9GA4 - chains B and E of the 6 polymer chains in the assembly; structure by electron microscopy, 3.70 A resolution.

[Chain B]
Name: UvrABC system protein A
From: Mycobacterium tuberculosis
UniProtKB: P9WQK7 (UVRA_MYCTU); residue numbers follow UniProt; this construct covers 1-972
Chain sequence (993 residues; numbered -20 to 972; the number before each row is that of its first residue; numbers below 1 keep their minus sign (Met-20 is residue -20)):
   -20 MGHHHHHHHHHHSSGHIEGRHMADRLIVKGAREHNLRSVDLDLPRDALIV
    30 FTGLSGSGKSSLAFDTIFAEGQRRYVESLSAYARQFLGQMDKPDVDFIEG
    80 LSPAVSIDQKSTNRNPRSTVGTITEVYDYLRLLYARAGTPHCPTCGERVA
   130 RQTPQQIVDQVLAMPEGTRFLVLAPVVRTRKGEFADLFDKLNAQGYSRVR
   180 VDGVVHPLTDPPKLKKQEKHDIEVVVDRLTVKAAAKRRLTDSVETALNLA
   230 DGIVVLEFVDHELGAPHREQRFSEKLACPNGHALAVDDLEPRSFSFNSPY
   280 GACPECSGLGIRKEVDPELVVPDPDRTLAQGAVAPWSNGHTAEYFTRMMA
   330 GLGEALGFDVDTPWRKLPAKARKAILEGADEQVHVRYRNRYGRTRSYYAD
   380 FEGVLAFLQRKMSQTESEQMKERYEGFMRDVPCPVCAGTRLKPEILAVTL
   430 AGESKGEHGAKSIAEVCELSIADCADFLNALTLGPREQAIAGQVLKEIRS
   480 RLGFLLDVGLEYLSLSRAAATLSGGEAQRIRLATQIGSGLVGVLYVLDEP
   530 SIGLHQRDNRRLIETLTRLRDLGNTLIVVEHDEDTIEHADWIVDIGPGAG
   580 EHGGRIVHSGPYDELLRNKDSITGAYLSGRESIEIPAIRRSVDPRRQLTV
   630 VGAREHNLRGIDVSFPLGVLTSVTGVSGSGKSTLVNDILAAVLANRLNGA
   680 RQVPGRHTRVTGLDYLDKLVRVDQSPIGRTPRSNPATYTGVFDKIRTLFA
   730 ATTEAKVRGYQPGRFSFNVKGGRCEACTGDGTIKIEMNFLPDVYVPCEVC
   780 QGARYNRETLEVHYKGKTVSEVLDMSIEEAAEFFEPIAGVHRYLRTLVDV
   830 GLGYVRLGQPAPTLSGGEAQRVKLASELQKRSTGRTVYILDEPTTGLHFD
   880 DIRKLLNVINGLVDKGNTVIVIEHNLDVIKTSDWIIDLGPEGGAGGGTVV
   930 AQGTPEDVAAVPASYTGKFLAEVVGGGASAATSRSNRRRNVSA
Not modelled in the structure: -20 to 0, 61-74, 122-132, 252-266, 954-972
Construct notes: initiating methionine (-20); expression tag (-19 to 0)
Metal / ion sites: Zn2+ site 1: Cys282, Cys285, Cys412, Cys415; Zn2+ site 2: Cys753, Cys756, Cys776, Cys779

[Chain E]
Molecule: 42-nt DNA strand
Sequence (42 nucleotides; each row starts with the number of its first residue; a row labelled like 24A-24E holds insertion residues (24A, then the next letters in order)):
     1 TAGTCACATCAGTGATCAGTGGTT
24A-24E CCGGA
    25 ACCACTGATCACT
Not modelled in the structure: 24A-24E

[How chain B and chain E interact]
Pairs across the interface - 17 pairs, chain B then chain E:
  Lys89(B) - DG21(E)  hydrogen bond to the sugar
  Asn677(B) - DT13(E)  phosphate contact
  Asn677(B) - DG14(E)  phosphate contact
  Gly678(B) - DG14(E)  phosphate contact
  Ala679(B) - DG14(E)  hydrogen bond to the phosphate
  Lys697(B) - DT13(E)  sugar contact
  Leu698(B) - DT13(E)  phosphate contact
  Arg711(B) - DG19(E)  sugar contact
  Arg711(B) - DT20(E)  salt bridge to the phosphate
  Lys723(B) - DC10(E)  phosphate contact
  Arg821(B) - DC10(E)  phosphate contact
  Arg821(B) - DA11(E)  salt bridge to the phosphate
  Tyr822(B) - DG12(E)  phosphate contact
  Glu856(B) - DA11(E)  sugar contact
  Glu856(B) - DG12(E)  phosphate contact
  Lys859(B) - DA11(E)  hydrogen bond to the sugar
  Lys859(B) - DG12(E)  sugar contact
Also at the interface, not in a pair above, chain B (14 interface residues in all): Asn276, Arg680
Also at the interface, not in a pair above, chain E (11 interface residues in all): DA15, DG22, DT24

[Summary]
Chain B and chain E form an interface of 14 and 11 residues respectively; the contacts include 3 hydrogen
bonds and 2 salt bridges. Polar contacts include Lys89(B)-DG21(E), Lys859(B)-DA11(E) and Ala679(B)-DG14(E).
The Zn2+ site 1 is built by Cys282(B), Cys285(B), Cys412(B) and Cys415(B).
Here chain B is UvrABC system protein A (Mycobacterium tuberculosis) and chain E is a 42-nt DNA strand. Entry
9GA4 (MtUvrA2UvrB2 bound to damaged oligonucleotide) was determined by electron microscopy, deposited together
with 9GA2, 9GA3 and 9GA5.
